9CQB - chains A and B of the 3 polymer chains in the assembly; structure by X-ray diffraction, 2.50 A resolution.

# Chain A
Molecule: Fab 1G8 Light Chain
From: Homo sapiens
Notes: antibody fragment or engineered binder
Sequence (216 residues; numbered 1 to 216; the number before each row is that of its first residue):
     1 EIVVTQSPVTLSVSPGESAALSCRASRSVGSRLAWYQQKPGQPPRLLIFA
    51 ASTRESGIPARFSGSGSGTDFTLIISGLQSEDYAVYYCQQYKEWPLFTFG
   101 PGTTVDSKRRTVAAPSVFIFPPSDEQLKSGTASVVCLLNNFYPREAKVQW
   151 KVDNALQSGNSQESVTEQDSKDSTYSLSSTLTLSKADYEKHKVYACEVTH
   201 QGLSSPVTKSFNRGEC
Cystine bridges: Cys23-Cys88, Cys136-Cys196

# Chain B
Molecule: Fab 1G8 Heavy Chain
From: Homo sapiens
Notes: antibody fragment or engineered binder
Sequence (266 residues; row label = number of the first residue in the row):
     1 QLQLQESGPGLVKPSETLSLTCTVSGDSITSGQYYWAWIRQAPGKGLEWI
    51 GSIHYSGSTYQNPSLKSRLTISVDTSRDQISMKLSSVTVAESAVYYCAKQ
   101 QLSLSPVENWFDPWGQGTLVTVSSASASTKGPSVFPLAPSSKSTSGGTAA
   151 LGCLVKDYFPEPVTVSWNSGALTSGVHTFPAVLQSSGLYSLSSVVTVPSS
   201 SLGTQTYICNVNHKPSNTKVDKKVEPKSCASLVPRGSGWSHPQFEKGGGS
   251 GGGSGGGSWSHPQFEK
Unresolved in the structure: 144-146, 229-266
Cystine bridges: Cys22-Cys97, Cys153-Cys209

# How chain A and chain B interact
Contacting residue pairs - 72 pairs, chain A then chain B:
  Arg32(A) with Val107(B)
  Tyr36(A) with Trp110(B); Phe111(B), hydrogen bond (side chain-backbone); Trp114(B)
  Gln38(A) with Gln41(B), hydrogen bond; Tyr96(B)
  Gly41(A) with Gln116(B), hydrogen bond (backbone-side chain)
  Gln42(A) with Tyr96(B), hydrogen bond (backbone-side chain)
  Pro43(A) with Tyr96(B), hydrophobic; Trp114(B), hydrophobic; Gly115(B); Gln116(B)
  Pro44(A) with Trp114(B)
  Leu46(A) with Trp110(B); Phe111(B); Asp112(B)
  Phe49(A) with Trp110(B), hydrophobic
  Glu55(A) with Asp112(B)
  Tyr87(A) with Gln41(B), hydrogen bond; Lys45(B); Leu47(B), hydrophobic
  Gln89(A) with Asn109(B), hydrogen bond (side chain-backbone); Trp110(B)
  Tyr91(A) with Val107(B); Asn109(B); Trp110(B)
  Trp94(A) with Leu102(B); Ser103(B), hydrogen bond (side chain-backbone); Leu104(B), hydrophobic
  Pro95(A) with Tyr60(B), hydrogen bond (backbone-side chain); Leu102(B), hydrophobic; Asn109(B), hydrogen bond (backbone-side chain)
  Phe97(A) with Trp49(B), hydrophobic; Tyr60(B); Asn109(B); Phe111(B), hydrophobic
  Phe99(A) with Leu47(B), hydrophobic
  Phe118(A) with Ala150(B), hydrophobic
  Phe120(A) with Leu137(B), hydrophobic; Ala138(B); Ala150(B); Leu151(B), hydrophobic
  Ser123(A) with Phe135(B); Pro136(B)
  Glu125(A) with Phe135(B); Pro136(B); Lys222(B), salt bridge
  Gln126(A) with Phe135(B); Leu154(B); Lys156(B)
  Ser133(A) with Leu154(B)
  Val135(A) with Leu137(B), hydrophobic
  Leu137(A) with Phe179(B), hydrophobic; Val194(B), hydrophobic
  Asn139(A) with His177(B), hydrogen bond; Thr196(B)
  Asn140(A) with His177(B), hydrogen bond
  Gln162(A) with Val182(B)
  Ser164(A) with Phe179(B); Pro180(B), hydrogen bond (side chain-backbone); Val182(B)
  Val165(A) with Pro180(B)
  Thr166(A) with Phe179(B)
  Ser176(A) with His177(B), hydrogen bond; Phe179(B)
  Leu177(A) with Phe179(B)
  Ser178(A) with Phe179(B)
  Glu215(A) with Lys227(B)
  Cys216(A) with Ser141(B), hydrogen bond (backbone-side chain); Lys142(B), hydrogen bond (backbone-side chain); Lys227(B); Ser228(B)
Also at the interface, not in a pair above, chain A (40 interface residues in all): Lys92, Leu96, Ser129, Glu163
Also at the interface, not in a pair above, chain B (43 interface residues in all): Gly46, Glu108, Thr148, Ala149, Leu183, Gln184, Ser192

# In short
The interface between chain A and chain B involves 40 residues on one side and 43 on the other; the contacts
include 15 hydrogen bonds and 1 salt bridge. Among the polar pairs are Glu125(A)-Lys222(B), Tyr36(A)-Phe111(B)
and Gln38(A)-Gln41(B).
Here chain A is Fab 1G8 Light Chain and chain B is Fab 1G8 Heavy Chain, both from Homo sapiens. Entry 9CQB
(Antibody 1G8 bound to the central conserved domain of RSV G) was determined by X-ray diffraction (same
publication as 9CQD).
